8T7V - chains A and B; structure by X-ray diffraction, 2.25 A resolution.

# Chain A
Molecule: Krev interaction trapped protein 1
Source organism: Homo sapiens
Notes: fragment: FERM domain
Reference sequence: O00522 (KRIT1_HUMAN); numbering as in UniProt (aligned over 417-736)
Chain sequence (320 residues; row label = number of the first residue in the row):
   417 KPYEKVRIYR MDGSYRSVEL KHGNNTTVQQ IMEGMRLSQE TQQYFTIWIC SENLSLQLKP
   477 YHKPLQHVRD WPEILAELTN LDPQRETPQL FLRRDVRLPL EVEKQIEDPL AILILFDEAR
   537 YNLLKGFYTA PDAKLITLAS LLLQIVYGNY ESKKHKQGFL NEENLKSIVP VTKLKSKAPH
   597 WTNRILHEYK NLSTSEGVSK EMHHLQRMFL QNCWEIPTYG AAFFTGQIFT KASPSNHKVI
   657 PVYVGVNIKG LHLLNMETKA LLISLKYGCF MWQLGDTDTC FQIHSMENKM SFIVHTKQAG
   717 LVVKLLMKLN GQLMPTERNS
Not modelled in the structure: 648-651, 731-736
Covalently attached groups: (7M)-7-(furan-2-yl)-2-hydroxynaphthalene-1-carbaldehyde (ZTA) linked to K720
Small-molecule neighbours: ZTA ((7M)-7-(furan-2-yl)-2-hydroxynaphthalene-1-carbaldehyde): W464, S471, L472, Q473, K475, V512, R513, A638, F640, L721, K724
UniProt features mapped onto this chain:
  - region: S430 to R452 (Interaction with RAP1B)
  - natural variant: K569 (K569E: In CCM1)
  - mutagenesis: S430 (S430E: Impairs interaction with RAP1B), R432 (R432E: Impairs interaction with RAP1B), R452 (R452E: 40-fold-reduced affinity for Rap1A; R452E: Impairs interaction with RAP1B), L717 (L717A: Strongly reduced affinity for HEG1; when associated with A-721), L721 (L721A: Strongly reduced affinity for HEG1; when associated with A-717)
From the paper describing this entry:
  - binding site for ZTA: Q473, K720

# Chain B
Molecule: Ras-related protein Rap-1b
Source organism: Homo sapiens
Notes: EC 3.6.5.2
Reference sequence: P61224 (RAP1B_HUMAN); residue numbers follow UniProt; this construct covers 1-167
Chain sequence (167 residues; row label = number of the first residue in the row):
     1 MREYKLVVLG SGGVGKSALT VQFVQGIFVE KYDPTIEDSY RKQVEVDAQQ CMLEILDTAG
    61 TEQFTAMRDL YMKNGQGFAL VYSITAQSTF NDLQDLREQI LRVKDTDDVP MILVGNKCDL
   121 EDERVVGKEQ GQNLARQWNN CAFLESSAKS KINVNEIFYD LVRQINR
Not modelled in the structure: 64-66
Metal / ion sites: Mg2+: S17, T35 (together with GMP-PNP)
Small-molecule neighbours: GMP-PNP (GNP; phosphoaminophosphonic acid-guanylate ester): S11, G12, G13, V14, G15, K16, S17, A18, F28, V29, E30, K31, Y32, D33, P34, T35, T58, A59, G60, N116, K117, D119, L120, S147, A148, K149
UniProt features mapped onto this chain:
  - motif: Y32 to Y40 (Effector region)
  - binding site (GTP): G10 to A18, D57 to T61, N116 to D119, S147 to K149
  - modified residue: S39 (ADP-ribosylserine)
  - natural variant: G12 (G12E: In THC11; G12V: In THC11), A59 (A59G: In THC11), G60 (G60R: In THC11)
  - mutagenesis: Q25 (Q25A: Impairs interaction with KRIT1), Y32 (Y32A: 25-fold reduction in RAP1GAP-stimulated GTPase activity; Y32F: 2-fold reduction in RAP1GAP-stimulated GTPase activity), E37 (E37A: Strong reduction in nucleotide exchange with EPAC2), D38 (D38A: Impairs interaction with KRIT1), Q63 (Q63E: Abolishes complex formation with RAP1GAP. Loss GTPase activity), F64 (F64A: Abolishes complex formation with RAP1GAP. Loss GTPase activity)

# Chain A / chain B interface
Residue-residue contacts (31; chain A residue first):
  K421(A) - I36(B)
  R423(A) - E37(B)  salt bridge
  R426(A) - Q25(B)
  D428(A) - R41(B)
  G429(A) - R41(B)
  S430(A) - S39(B)
  S430(A) - R41(B)
  Y431(A) - E37(B)  hydrogen bond
  Y431(A) - D38(B)
  Y431(A) - S39(B)  hydrogen bond (backbone-backbone)
  Y431(A) - L56(B)
  R432(A) - D38(B)  salt bridge
  S433(A) - I36(B)
  S433(A) - E37(B)  hydrogen bond (side chain-backbone)
  S433(A) - D38(B)
  V434(A) - I36(B)
  E435(A) - I36(B)
  R452(A) - S17(B)
  R452(A) - V29(B)
  R452(A) - D33(B)  hydrogen bond (side chain-backbone)
  R452(A) - T35(B)
  R452(A) - D38(B)  salt bridge
  R452(A) - Y40(B)
  P525(A) - I27(B)  hydrophobic
  L526(A) - Q25(B)
  L529(A) - Q25(B)
  V562(A) - Q43(B)
  Y563(A) - Q43(B)  hydrogen bond
  Y563(A) - Q50(B)
  K570(A) - E45(B)  salt bridge
  E579(A) - M1(B)
Interface residues without a listed pair, chain A (21 interface residues in all): Y419, N580
Interface residues without a listed pair, chain B (18 interface residues in all): V21

# Overview
21 residues of chain A face 18 of chain B across their interface; the contacts include 5 hydrogen bonds and 4
salt bridges. Polar pairs include R423(A)-E37(B), R432(A)-D38(B) and R452(A)-D38(B). Chain B binds GMP-PNP.
Covalently linked compound ZTA: at K720(A). The paper reports a binding site for ZTA at Q473(A) and K720(A).
Chain A is Krev interaction trapped protein 1 and chain B is Ras-related protein Rap-1b, both from Homo
sapiens; the structure, Co-crystal structure of KRIT1 with a 1-hydroxy 2-naphthaldehyde derivative
(6-(furan-2-yl)-2-hydroxy-1-naphthaldehyde), was determined by X-ray diffraction (same publication as 8T09 and
8SU8).
